7EY7 - chains p and P of the 42 polymer chains in the assembly; structure by electron microscopy, 4.30 A resolution (low resolution: residue-level contacts below are approximate; hydrogen-bond / salt-bridge calls are withheld).

[Chain p]
Name: Tail fiber protein
Source organism: Escherichia phage T7
UniProt: P03748 (FIBER_BPT7); residues 1-553 here = UniProt positions 1-553
Chain sequence (553 residues; each row starts with the number of its first residue):
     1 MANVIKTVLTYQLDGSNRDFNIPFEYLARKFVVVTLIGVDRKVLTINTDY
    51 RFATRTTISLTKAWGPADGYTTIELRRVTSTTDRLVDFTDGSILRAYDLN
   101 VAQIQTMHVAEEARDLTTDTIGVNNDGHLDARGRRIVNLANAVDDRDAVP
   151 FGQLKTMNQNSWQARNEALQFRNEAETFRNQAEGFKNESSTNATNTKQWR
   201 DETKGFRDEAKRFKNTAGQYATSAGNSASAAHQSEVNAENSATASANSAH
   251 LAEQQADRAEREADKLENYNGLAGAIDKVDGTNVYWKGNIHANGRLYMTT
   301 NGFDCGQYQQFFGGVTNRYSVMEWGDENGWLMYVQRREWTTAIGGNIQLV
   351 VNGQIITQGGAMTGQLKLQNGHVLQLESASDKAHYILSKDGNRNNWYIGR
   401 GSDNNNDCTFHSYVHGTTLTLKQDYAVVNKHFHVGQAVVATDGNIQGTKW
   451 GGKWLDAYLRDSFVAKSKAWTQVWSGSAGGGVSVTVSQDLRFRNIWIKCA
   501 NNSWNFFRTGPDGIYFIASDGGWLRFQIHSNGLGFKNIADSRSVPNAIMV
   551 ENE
Not modelled in the structure: 1-2, 118-553

[Chain P]
Name: Tail tubular protein gp11
Source organism: Escherichia phage T7
UniProt: P03746 (TUBE1_BPT7); residues 1-196 here = UniProt positions 1-196
Chain sequence (196 residues; each row starts with the number of its first residue):
     1 MRSYDMNVETAAELSAVNDILASIGEPPVSTLEGDANADAANARRILNKI
    51 NRQIQSRGWTFNIEEGITLLPDVYSNLIVYSDDYLSLMSTSGQSIYVNRG
   101 GYVYDRTSQSDRFDSGITVNIIRLRDYDEMPECFRYWIVTKASRQFNNRF
   151 FGAPEVEGVLQEEEDEARRLCMEYEMDYGGYNMLDGDAFTSGLLTR
Not modelled in the structure: 1-2, 196

[How chain p and chain P interact]
Contacting residue pairs - 15 pairs, chain p then chain P:
  Phe24(p) - Asn7(P)
  Glu25(p) - Asn7(P)
  Tyr26(p) - Asp5(P)
  Tyr26(p) - Met6(P)
  Tyr26(p) - Asn7(P)
  Leu27(p) - Asp5(P)
  Leu27(p) - Met6(P)
  Ala28(p) - Asp5(P)
  Phe52(p) - Asp5(P)
  Arg55(p) - Asp5(P)
  Arg55(p) - Met6(P)
  Thr56(p) - Asn7(P)
  Tyr97(p) - Tyr4(P)
  Tyr97(p) - Met6(P)
  Ile104(p) - Val8(P)
Other interface residues (no listed pair), chain p (13 interface residues in all): Pro23, Arg29, Val101
Other interface residues (no listed pair), chain P (6 interface residues in all): Glu9

[Summary]
Chain p and chain P form an interface of 13 and 6 residues respectively.
Chain p is Tail fiber protein and chain P is Tail tubular protein gp11, both from Escherichia phage T7; the
structure, bacteriophage T7 tail complex, was determined by electron microscopy together with 7EY6, 7EY8, 7EY9
and 7EYB from the same study.
